4Y8G - chains B and C of the 34 polymer chains in the assembly; structure by X-ray diffraction, 2.60 A resolution.

[Chain B]
Name: Proteasome subunit alpha type-3
From: Saccharomyces cerevisiae (strain ATCC 204508 / S288c)
Notes: EC 3.4.25.1
UniProtKB: P23638 (PSA3_YEAST); residues 0-257 here correspond to UniProt positions 1-258 (UniProt number = residue number + 1)
Chain sequence (258 residues; numbered 0 to 257; the number before each row is that of its first residue; numbering starts at 0):
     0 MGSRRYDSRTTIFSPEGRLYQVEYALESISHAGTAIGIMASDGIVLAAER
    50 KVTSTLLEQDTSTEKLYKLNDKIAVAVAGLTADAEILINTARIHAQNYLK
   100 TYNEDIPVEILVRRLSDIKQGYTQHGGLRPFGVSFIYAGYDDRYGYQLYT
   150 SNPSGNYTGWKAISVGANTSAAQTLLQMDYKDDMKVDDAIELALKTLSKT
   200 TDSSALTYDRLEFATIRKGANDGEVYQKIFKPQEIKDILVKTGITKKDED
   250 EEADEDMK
Not modelled in the structure: 0, 245-257
Swiss-Prot annotation at these positions:
  - cross-link (Glycyl lysine isopeptide (Lys-Gly)): Lys99 (interchain with G-Cter in ubiquitin), Lys198 (interchain with G-Cter in ubiquitin), Lys230 (interchain with G-Cter in ubiquitin)

[Chain C]
Name: Proteasome subunit alpha type-4
From: Saccharomyces cerevisiae (strain ATCC 204508 / S288c)
Notes: EC 3.4.25.1
UniProtKB: P40303 (PSA4_YEAST); residues -1 to 252 here correspond to UniProt positions 1-254 (UniProt number = residue number + 2)
Chain sequence (254 residues; row label = number of the first residue in the row; numbers below 1 keep their minus sign (Met-1 is residue -1)):
    -1 MSGYDRALSIFSPDGHIFQVEYALEAVKRGTCAVGVKGKNCVVLGCERRS
    49 TLKLQDTRITPSKVSKIDSHVVLSFSGLNADSRILIEKARVEAQSHRLTL
    99 EDPVTVEYLTRYVAGVQQRYTQSGGVRPFGVSTLIAGFDPRDDEPKLYQT
   149 EPSGIYSSWSAQTIGRNSKTVREFLEKNYDRKEPPATVEECVKLTVRSLL
   199 EVVQTGAKNIEITVVKPDSDIVALSSEEINQYVTQIEQEKQEQQEQDKKK
   249 KSNH
Not modelled in the structure: -1 to 0, 241-252
Swiss-Prot annotation at these positions:
  - modified residue: Thr58 (Phosphothreonine)

[Chain B / chain C interface]
Contacting residue pairs (74):
  Arg3(B) - Arg4(C)
  Asp6(B) - Tyr2(C)  hydrogen bond
  Asp6(B) - Arg4(C)  salt bridge
  Arg8(B) - Arg4(C)
  Thr10(B) - Leu6(C)
  Thr10(B) - Arg125(C)
  Ile11(B) - Gln17(C)
  Phe12(B) - Gln17(C)  hydrogen bond (backbone-side chain)
  Phe12(B) - Tyr20(C)  hydrophobic
  Phe12(B) - Ala21(C)  hydrophobic
  Phe12(B) - Leu76(C)  hydrophobic
  Phe12(B) - Arg125(C)
  Phe12(B) - Pro126(C)
  Phe12(B) - Gly128(C)
  Ser13(B) - Tyr20(C)
  Pro14(B) - Tyr20(C)  hydrophobic
  Pro14(B) - Glu23(C)
  Glu15(B) - Glu23(C)
  Glu15(B) - Arg27(C)  hydrogen bond (backbone-side chain)
  Gly16(B) - Tyr20(C)
  Gly16(B) - Glu23(C)
  Gly16(B) - Ala24(C)
  Gly16(B) - Arg27(C)
  Arg17(B) - Arg27(C)
  Leu18(B) - Arg125(C)
  Met38(B) - Asp54(C)
  Met38(B) - Arg56(C)
  Arg112(B) - Arg81(C)
  Ser115(B) - Arg81(C)  hydrogen bond (backbone-side chain)
  Asp116(B) - Arg81(C)  salt bridge
  Asp116(B) - Ile82(C)
  Gln119(B) - Ala78(C)
  Gln119(B) - Asp79(C)
  Gln119(B) - Ile82(C)
  Thr122(B) - Arg125(C)  hydrogen bond (backbone-side chain)
  Gln123(B) - Tyr118(C)
  Gln123(B) - Gly123(C)
  Gln123(B) - Val124(C)
  Gln123(B) - Arg125(C)  hydrogen bond (backbone-backbone)
  Gln123(B) - Phe127(C)
  His124(B) - Gly123(C)
  His124(B) - Val124(C)
  Gly125(B) - Tyr2(C)
  Gly125(B) - Gly123(C)
  Gly126(B) - Tyr2(C)
  Tyr143(B) - Arg56(C)  hydrogen bond (backbone-side chain)
  Tyr143(B) - Ile57(C)  hydrophobic
  Tyr145(B) - Arg56(C)  hydrogen bond (backbone-side chain)
  Gln146(B) - Ile57(C)
  Leu147(B) - Ile57(C)
  Tyr148(B) - Ile57(C)
  Ser153(B) - Ala78(C)
  Gly154(B) - Ala78(C)
  Gly154(B) - Arg81(C)  hydrogen bond (backbone-side chain)
  Asn155(B) - Asn77(C)
  Tyr156(B) - Pro59(C)  hydrophobic
  Tyr156(B) - Arg81(C)
  Thr157(B) - Thr58(C)
  Gly158(B) - Gln53(C)
  Gly158(B) - Asp54(C)  hydrogen bond (backbone-backbone)
  Gly158(B) - Ile57(C)
  Gly158(B) - Thr58(C)  hydrogen bond (backbone-side chain)
  Trp159(B) - Leu50(C)  hydrophobic
  Trp159(B) - Leu52(C)
  Trp159(B) - Gln53(C)
  Trp159(B) - Asp54(C)
  Lys160(B) - Leu52(C)  hydrogen bond (backbone-backbone)
  Lys160(B) - Gln53(C)
  Lys160(B) - Asp54(C)
  Ala161(B) - Leu52(C)
  Gln172(B) - Leu52(C)
  Leu175(B) - Leu52(C)  hydrophobic
  Gln176(B) - Lys51(C)
  Gln176(B) - Leu52(C)
Also at the interface, not in a pair above, chain B (41 interface residues in all): Glu108, Tyr179

[In short]
41 residues of chain B face 31 of chain C across their interface; the contacts include 12 hydrogen bonds and 2
salt bridges. Polar pairs include Asp6(B)-Arg4(C), Asp116(B)-Arg81(C) and Asp6(B)-Tyr2(C).
Here chain B is Proteasome subunit alpha type-3 and chain C is Proteasome subunit alpha type-4, both from
Saccharomyces cerevisiae (strain ATCC 204508 / S288c). Entry 4Y8G (Yeast 20S proteasome in complex with
N3-APnLL-ep) was determined by X-ray diffraction together with 4Y69, 4Y6A, 4Y6V, 4Y6Z, 4Y70, 4Y74 and 34
further entries from the same study.
